Entry 3B6G (X-ray diffraction, 3.45 A resolution); this record covers chains J and H of the 10 polymer chains in the assembly.

# Chain J
Molecule: 147-nt DNA strand
Source organism: Homo sapiens
Sequence (147 nucleotides; each row starts with the number of its first residue; numbers below 1 keep their minus sign (DA-73 is residue -73)):
   -73 ATCAATATCC ACCTGCAGAT ACTACCAAAA GTGTATTTGG AAACTGCTCC ATCAAAAGGC
   -13 ATGTTCAGCT GGATTCCAGC TGAACATGCC TTTTGATGGA GCAGTTTCCA AATACACTTT
    47 TGGTAGTATC TGCAGGTGGA TATTGAT

# Chain H
Protein: Histone H2B 1.1
Source organism: Xenopus laevis
UniProt: P02281 (H2B11_XENLA); residues -2 to 122 here correspond to UniProt positions 2-126 (UniProt number = residue number + 4)
Sequence (125 residues; numbered -2 to 122; the number before each row is that of its first residue; numbers below 1 keep their minus sign (Pro-2 is residue -2)):
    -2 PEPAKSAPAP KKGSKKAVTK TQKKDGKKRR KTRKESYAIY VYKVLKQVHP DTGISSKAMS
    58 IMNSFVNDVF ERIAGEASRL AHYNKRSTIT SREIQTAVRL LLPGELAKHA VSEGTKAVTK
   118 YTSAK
Disordered / not traced: -2 to 23
Differences from the reference sequence: conflict Thr29 (Ser33 in P02281)
UniProt features mapped onto this chain:
  - modified residue: Lys2 (N6-acetyllysine), Lys9 (N6-acetyllysine), Ser11 (Phosphoserine), Lys12 (N6-acetyllysine), Lys17 (N6-acetyllysine)
  - glycosylation: Ser109 (O-linked (GlcNAc) serine)
  - cross-link: Lys117 (Glycyl lysine isopeptide (Lys-Gly) (interchain with G-Cter in ubiquitin))

# Chain J / chain H interface
Pairs across the interface (15):
  DA-55(J) with Ser52(H), phosphate contact; Ser53(H), hydrogen bond to the phosphate
  DT-54(J) with Tyr39(H), hydrogen bond to the phosphate; Ile51(H), phosphate contact
  DG-35(J) with Ser84(H), phosphate contact; Thr85(H), hydrogen bond to the phosphate
  DG-34(J) with Arg83(H), sugar contact; Ser84(H), hydrogen bond to the phosphate; Thr85(H), hydrogen bond to the phosphate
  DA-33(J) with Arg83(H), salt bridge to the phosphate
  DG30(J) with Arg26(H), phosphate contact; Arg27(H), hydrogen bond to the sugar; Thr29(H), hydrogen bond to the phosphate
  DT31(J) with Lys25(H), salt bridge to the phosphate; Arg26(H), phosphate contact
Interface residues without a listed pair, chain J (10 interface residues in all): DC-48, DA-47, DA-45
Interface residues without a listed pair, chain H (17 interface residues in all): Lys24, Lys28, Arg30, Gly50, Lys54, Lys82

# In short
Chain J and chain H form an interface of 10 and 17 residues respectively, with 7 hydrogen bonds and 2 salt
bridges. Polar contacts include DG30(J)-Arg27(H), DA-55(J)-Ser53(H) and DT-54(J)-Tyr39(H).
Here chain J is a 147-nt DNA strand (Homo sapiens) and chain H is Histone H2B 1.1 (Xenopus laevis). Entry 3B6G
(Nucleosome core particle treated with oxaliplatin) was determined by X-ray diffraction (same publication as
3B6F).
